7TLJ - chains E and G of the 8 polymer chains in the assembly; structure by electron microscopy, 2.91 A resolution.

Chain E:
Protein: Cytochrome b
Organism: Cereibacter sphaeroides
Reference sequence: Q02761 (CYB_CERSP); residue numbers follow UniProt; this construct covers 1-445
Amino-acid sequence (445 residues; row label = number of the first residue in the row):
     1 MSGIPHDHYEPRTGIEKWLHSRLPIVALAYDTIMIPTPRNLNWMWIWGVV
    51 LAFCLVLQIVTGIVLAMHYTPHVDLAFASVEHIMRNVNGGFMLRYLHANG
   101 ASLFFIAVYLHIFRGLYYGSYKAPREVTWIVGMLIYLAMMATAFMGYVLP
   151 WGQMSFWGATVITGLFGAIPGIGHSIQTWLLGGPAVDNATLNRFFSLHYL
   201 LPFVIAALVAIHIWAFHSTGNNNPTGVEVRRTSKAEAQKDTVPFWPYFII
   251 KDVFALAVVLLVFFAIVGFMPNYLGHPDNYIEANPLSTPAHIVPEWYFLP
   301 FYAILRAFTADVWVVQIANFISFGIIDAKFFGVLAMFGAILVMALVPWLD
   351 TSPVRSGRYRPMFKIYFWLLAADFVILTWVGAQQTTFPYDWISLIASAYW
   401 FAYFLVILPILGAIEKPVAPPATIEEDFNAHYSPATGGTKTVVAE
Not modelled in the structure: 1-2, 431-445
Bound ions: heme Fe site 1: His97, His198; heme Fe site 2: His111, His212
Ligand contacts:
  - heme (HEM), molecule 1: Trp45, Gly48, Val49, Leu51, Ala52, Phe104, Val108, His111, Ile112, Arg114, Ser120, Tyr121, Arg125, Thr128, Trp129, Gly132, Met133, Ile135, Tyr136, Met139, Val209, His212, Phe216, Thr219, Gly220, Asn221, Asn222
  - heme (HEM), molecule 2: Leu55, Gln58, Ile59, Gly62, Ile63, Leu65, Ala66, Tyr69, Val80, Arg94, His97, Ala98, Ala101, Phe104, Thr142, Ala143, Gly146, Tyr147, Leu149, Pro150, Phe195, His198, Tyr199, Pro202, Ile205, Asn279, Tyr297
  - lauryl oleyl phosphatidyl ethanolamine (LOP; (1R)-2-{[(R)-(2-aminoethoxy)(hydroxy)phosphoryl]oxy}-1-[(dodecanoyloxy)methyl]ethyl (9Z)-octadec-9-enoate): Met44, Ile106, Tyr109, Leu110, Phe113, Arg114, Tyr117, Tyr118, Tyr273, Arg358, Phe367, Trp368, Ala371, Phe374
  - PQU ((5S)-3-anilino-5-methyl-5-(6-phenoxypyridin-3-yl)-1,3-oxazolidine-2,4-dione): Met140, Ala143, Phe144, Tyr147, Val148, Met154, Ser155, Gly158, Ala159, Val161, Ile162, Phe166, Ile292, Val293, Pro294, Glu295, Tyr297, Phe298, Tyr302, Met336, Phe337
Curated features (UniProtKB/Swiss-Prot):
  - binding site (heme b): His97, His111, His198, His212

Chain G:
Protein: Ubiquinol-cytochrome c reductase iron-sulfur subunit
Organism: Cereibacter sphaeroides
Notes: EC 7.1.1.8
Reference sequence: Q02762 (UCRI_CERSP); residues 1-187 here = UniProt positions 1-187
Amino-acid sequence (187 residues; row label = number of the first residue in the row):
     1 MSNAEDHAGTRRDFLYYATAGAGAVATGAAVWPLINQMNPSADVQALASI
    51 FVDVSSVEPGVQLTVKFLGKPIFIRRRTEADIELGRSVQLGQLVDTNARN
   101 ANIDAGAEATDQNRTLDEAGEWLVMWGVCTHLGCVPIGGVSGDFGGWFCP
   151 CHGSHYDSAGRIRKGPAPENLPIPLAKFIDETTIQLG
Not modelled in the structure: 1-8
Cystine bridges: Cys134-Cys151
Bound ions: 2Fe-2S cluster Fe: Cys129, His131, Cys149, His152
Ligand contacts: 2Fe-2S cluster (FES): Cys129, His131, Leu132, Gly133, Cys134, Cys149, Cys151, His152, Gly153, Ser154, Pro166
Curated features (UniProtKB/Swiss-Prot):
  - binding site ([2Fe-2S] cluster): Cys129, His131, Cys149, His152

Chain E / chain G interface:
Residue-residue contacts (16; chain E residue first):
  Val60(E) with Leu34(G), hydrophobic
  Val64(E) with Leu34(G), hydrophobic; Gln37(G)
  Met67(E) with Gln37(G)
  His68(E) with Gln37(G), hydrogen bond
  His82(E) with Ser41(G); Asp43(G)
  Asn86(E) with Ser41(G); Ala42(G), hydrogen bond (backbone-backbone); Asp43(G), hydrogen bond (side chain-backbone)
  Val87(E) with Ser41(G)
  Asn88(E) with Asn36(G); Gln37(G); Asn39(G); Pro40(G)
  Leu93(E) with Gln37(G)
Also at the interface, not in a pair above, chain G (9 interface residues in all): Met38

Overview:
Chain E and chain G each contribute 9 residues to their interface; the contacts include 3 hydrogen bonds.
Among the polar pairs are His68(E)-Gln37(G), Asn86(E)-Asp43(G) and Asn86(E)-Ala42(G). Bound to chain E: heme,
compound PQU and lauryl oleyl phosphatidyl ethanolamine. Ligands of chain G: 2Fe-2S cluster.
Chain E is Cytochrome b and chain G is Ubiquinol-cytochrome c reductase iron-sulfur subunit, both from
Cereibacter sphaeroides; the structure, Rhodobacter sphaeroides Mitochondrial respiratory chain complex, was
determined by electron microscopy.
